4BGL - chains B and D of the 4 polymer chains in the assembly; structure by X-ray diffraction, 1.90 A resolution.

[Chain B (and D)]
Molecule: Superoxide reductase
Organism: Archaeoglobus fulgidus
Notes: chain D of this document is another copy of the same molecule, construct and numbering; everything in this record applies to it too
Reference sequence: O29903 (SOR_ARCFU); residue numbers follow UniProt; this construct covers 1-125
Sequence (125 residues; row label = number of the first residue in the row):
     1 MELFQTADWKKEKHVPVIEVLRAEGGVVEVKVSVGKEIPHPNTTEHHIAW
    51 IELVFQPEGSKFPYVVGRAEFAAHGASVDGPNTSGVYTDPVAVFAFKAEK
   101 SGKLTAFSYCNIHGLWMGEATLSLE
Unresolved in the structure: 1 (chain D: 1, 125)
Ion coordination: Fe ion: Glu-12, His-14, His-40, His-46, Cys-110, His-113
UniProt features mapped onto this chain:
  - binding site (Fe cation): Glu-12, His-14, His-40, His-46, Cys-110, His-113

[Chain B / chain D interface]
Contacting residue pairs (57):
  Val-27(B) with Asp-89(D)
  Phe-55(B) with Val-86(D), hydrophobic
  Pro-57(B) with Val-86(D), hydrophobic
  Phe-62(B) with Val-78(D), hydrophobic
  Tyr-64(B) with Ala-76(D); Ser-77(D); Ser-84(D); Val-86(D), hydrophobic
  Val-65(B) with Ala-72(D); Ala-73(D)
  Val-66(B) with Phe-71(D); Ala-72(D), hydrogen bond (backbone-backbone); Ala-73(D); Thr-88(D), hydrogen bond (backbone-side chain)
  Gly-67(B) with Glu-70(D)
  Arg-68(B) with Arg-68(D); Ala-69(D); Glu-70(D), hydrogen bond (backbone-backbone)
  Ala-69(B) with Arg-68(D)
  Glu-70(B) with Gly-67(D); Arg-68(D), salt bridge; Glu-70(D)
  Phe-71(B) with Val-66(D)
  Ala-72(B) with Val-65(D); Val-66(D), hydrogen bond (backbone-backbone)
  Ala-73(B) with Val-65(D); Val-66(D)
  Ala-76(B) with Tyr-64(D)
  Ser-77(B) with Tyr-64(D)
  Val-78(B) with Phe-62(D), hydrophobic
  Ser-84(B) with Tyr-64(D)
  Gly-85(B) with Lys-97(D); Ala-98(D); Glu-99(D)
  Val-86(B) with Phe-55(D), hydrophobic; Pro-57(D), hydrophobic; Lys-97(D)
  Tyr-87(B) with Phe-96(D); Lys-97(D), hydrogen bond (backbone-backbone)
  Thr-88(B) with Val-66(D), hydrogen bond (side chain-backbone); Ala-95(D); Phe-96(D)
  Asp-89(B) with Ala-95(D), hydrogen bond (backbone-backbone); Phe-96(D); Lys-97(D)
  Val-91(B) with Ala-95(D), hydrophobic
  Ala-95(B) with Thr-88(D); Asp-89(D), hydrogen bond (backbone-backbone); Val-91(D), hydrophobic
  Phe-96(B) with Tyr-87(D); Thr-88(D)
  Lys-97(B) with Gly-85(D); Val-86(D); Tyr-87(D), hydrogen bond (backbone-backbone); Asp-89(D)
  Ala-98(B) with Gly-85(D)
  Glu-99(B) with Gly-85(D)
Other interface residues (no listed pair), chain B (31 interface residues in all): Asn-42, Val-93
Other interface residues (no listed pair), chain D (29 interface residues in all): Val-93

[Overview]
31 residues of chain B and 29 residues of chain D are in contact, with 9 hydrogen bonds and 1 salt bridge.
Polar contacts include Glu-70(B)/Arg-68(D), Val-66(B)/Thr-88(D) and Val-66(B)/Ala-72(D). Curated annotation
(UniProt) lists 6 Fe cation-binding residues on chain B.
Chain B and chain D are both Superoxide reductase (Archaeoglobus fulgidus); the structure, Superoxide
reductase (Neelaredoxin) from Archaeoglobus fulgidus, was determined by X-ray diffraction (same publication as
4D7P).
